PDB entry 7FIE | electron microscopy, 2.36 A resolution | chains A and S of the 7 polymer chains in the assembly

Chain A:
Molecule: Lon protease
Source organism: Meiothermus taiwanensis
Notes: EC 3.4.21.53
UniProtKB: A0A059VAZ3 (A0A059VAZ3_9DEIN); residues 1-793 here = UniProt positions 1-793
Amino-acid sequence (806 residues; numbered 1 to 806; the number before each row is that of its first residue):
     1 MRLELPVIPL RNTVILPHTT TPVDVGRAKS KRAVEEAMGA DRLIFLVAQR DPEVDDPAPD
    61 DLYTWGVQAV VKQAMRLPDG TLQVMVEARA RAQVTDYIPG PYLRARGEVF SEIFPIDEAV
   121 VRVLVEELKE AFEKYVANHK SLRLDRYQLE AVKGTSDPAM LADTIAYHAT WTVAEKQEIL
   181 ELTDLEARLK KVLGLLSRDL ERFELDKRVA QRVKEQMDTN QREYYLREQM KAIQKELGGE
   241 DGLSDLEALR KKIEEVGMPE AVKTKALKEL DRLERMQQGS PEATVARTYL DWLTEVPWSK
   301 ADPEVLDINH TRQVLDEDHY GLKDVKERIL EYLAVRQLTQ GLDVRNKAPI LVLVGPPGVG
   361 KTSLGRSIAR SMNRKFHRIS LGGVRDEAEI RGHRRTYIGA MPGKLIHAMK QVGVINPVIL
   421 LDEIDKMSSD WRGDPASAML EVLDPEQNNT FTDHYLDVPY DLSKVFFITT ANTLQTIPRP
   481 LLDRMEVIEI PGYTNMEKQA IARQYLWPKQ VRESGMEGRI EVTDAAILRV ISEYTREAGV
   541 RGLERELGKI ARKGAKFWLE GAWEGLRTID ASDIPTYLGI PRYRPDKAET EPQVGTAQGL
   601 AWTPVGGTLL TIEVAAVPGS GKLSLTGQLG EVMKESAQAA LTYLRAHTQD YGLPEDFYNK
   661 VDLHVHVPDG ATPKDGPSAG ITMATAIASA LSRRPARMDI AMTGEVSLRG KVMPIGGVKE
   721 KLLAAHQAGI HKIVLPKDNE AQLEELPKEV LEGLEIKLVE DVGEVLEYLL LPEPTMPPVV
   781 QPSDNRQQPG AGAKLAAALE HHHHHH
Disordered / not traced: 1, 781-806
Construct notes: expression tag (794-806)
Small-molecule neighbours: ATP-gamma-S (AGS; phosphothiophosphoric acid-adenylate ester): Asp318, His319, Tyr320, Leu322, Pro357, Gly358, Val359, Gly360, Lys361, Thr362, Ser363, Glu423, Asn472, Tyr493, Ile501, Tyr505, Val540, Arg541
What the authors report for this chain:
  - catalytic residues: Ser678 (citing earlier work)

Chain S:
Molecule: Unknown endogenous substrate
Source organism: Meiothermus taiwanensis WR-220
Amino-acid sequence (22 residues; numbered 1 to 22; the number before each row is that of its first residue; X marks 22 residues of unknown identity (built as UNK)):
     1 XXXXXXXXXX XXXXXXXXXX XX

How chain A and chain S interact:
Chain A residues in contact with chain S, 4 residues: Thr396, Tyr397, Ile398, Trp431
Interface features reported in the paper:
  - interface residues, chain A: Tyr397(A), Trp431(A)

Summary:
No residue of chain A is in contact with chain S. Ligands of chain A: ATP-gamma-S. From the paper: the
catalytic residue Ser678(A); interface residues Tyr397(A) and Trp431(A).
Chain A is Lon protease (Meiothermus taiwanensis) and chain S is Unknown endogenous substrate (Meiothermus
taiwanensis WR-220); the structure, Processive cleavage of substrate at individual proteolytic active sites of
the Lon protease complex (conformation 2), was determined by electron microscopy, deposited together with
7EV4, 7EV6, 7FID and 7FIZ.
